PDB entry 8ETW | electron microscopy, 2.64 A resolution | chains Q and T of the 10 polymer chains in the assembly

[Chain Q]
Protein: Chromatin-remodeling ATPase INO80
Organism: Saccharomyces cerevisiae S288C
Notes: EC 3.6.4.-
UniProtKB: P53115 (INO80_YEAST); residues 948-1432 here = UniProt positions 948-1432
Chain sequence (485 residues; row label = number of the first residue in the row):
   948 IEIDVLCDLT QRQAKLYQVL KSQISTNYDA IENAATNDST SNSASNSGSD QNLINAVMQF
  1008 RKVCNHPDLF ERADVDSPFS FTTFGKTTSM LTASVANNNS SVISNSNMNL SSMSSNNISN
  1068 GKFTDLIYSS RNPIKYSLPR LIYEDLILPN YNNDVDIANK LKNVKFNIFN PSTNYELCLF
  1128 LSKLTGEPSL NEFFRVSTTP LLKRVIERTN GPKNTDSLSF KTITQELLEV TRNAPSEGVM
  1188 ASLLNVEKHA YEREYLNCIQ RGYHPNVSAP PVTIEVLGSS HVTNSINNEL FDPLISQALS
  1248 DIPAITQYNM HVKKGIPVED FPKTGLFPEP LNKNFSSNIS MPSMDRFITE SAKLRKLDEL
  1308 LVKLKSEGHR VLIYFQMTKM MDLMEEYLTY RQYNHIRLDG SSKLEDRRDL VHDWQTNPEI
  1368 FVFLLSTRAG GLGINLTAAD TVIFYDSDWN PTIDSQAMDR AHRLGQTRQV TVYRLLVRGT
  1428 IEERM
Disordered / not traced: 986-998, 1037-1068, 1346-1355, 1375-1381, 1409-1413

[Chain T]
Protein: RuvB-like protein 1
Organism: Saccharomyces cerevisiae S288C
Notes: EC 3.6.4.12
UniProtKB: Q03940 (RUVB1_YEAST); numbering as in UniProt (aligned over 21-463)
Chain sequence (443 residues; each row starts with the number of its first residue):
    21 VTRTAAHTHI KGLGLDESGV AKRVEGGFVG QIEAREACGV IVDLIKAKKM SGRAILLAGG
    81 PSTGKTALAL AISQELGPKV PFCPLVGSEL YSVEVKKTET LMENFRRAIG LRIKETKEVY
   141 EGEVTELTPE DAENPLGGYG KTISHVIVGL KSAKGTKTLR LDPTIYESIQ REKVSIGDVI
   201 YIEANTGAVK RVGRSDAYAT EFDLETEEYV PLPKGEVHKK KEIVQDVTLH DLDVANARPQ
   261 GGQDVISMMG QLLKPKKTEI TEKLRQEVNK VVAKYIDQGV AELIPGVLFI DEVNMLDIEI
   321 FTYLNKALES NIAPVVVLAS NRGMTTVRGT EDVISPHGVP PDLIDRLLIV RTLPYDKDEI
   381 RTIIERRATV ERLQVESSAL DLLATMGTET SLRYALQLLA PCGILAQTSN RKEIVVNDVN
   441 EAKLLFLDAK RSTKILETSA NYL
Disordered / not traced: 153-160
Ligand contacts: ADP (adenosine-5'-diphosphate): Ala26, His27, His29, Ile30, Gly47, Phe48, Val49, Gln51, Gly80, Pro81, Ser82, Thr83, Gly84, Lys85, Thr86, Ala87, Tyr375, Ile383, Leu412, Arg413, Leu416

[Interface between chain Q and chain T]
Pairs across the interface - 62 pairs, chain Q then chain T:
  Tyr1090(Q) - Ile266(T)
  Tyr1090(Q) - Met268(T)  hydrophobic
  Leu1095(Q) - Lys210(T)
  Leu1095(Q) - Ile266(T)  hydrophobic
  Pro1096(Q) - Lys210(T)  hydrogen bond (backbone-side chain)
  Asn1097(Q) - Lys137(T)
  Asn1097(Q) - Tyr201(T)  hydrogen bond (backbone-side chain)
  Tyr1098(Q) - Lys239(T)
  Tyr1098(Q) - Lys240(T)  hydrogen bond (side chain-backbone)
  Tyr1098(Q) - Lys241(T)
  Asn1100(Q) - Lys137(T)
  Asp1101(Q) - Ile243(T)
  Asp1101(Q) - Gln245(T)
  Asp1103(Q) - Lys137(T)  salt bridge
  Asp1103(Q) - Glu203(T)
  Asp1103(Q) - Thr206(T)
  Ile1104(Q) - Glu135(T)
  Ile1104(Q) - Thr136(T)
  Ile1104(Q) - Ile243(T)  hydrophobic
  Ile1104(Q) - Gln245(T)
  Ala1105(Q) - Gln245(T)
  Lys1107(Q) - Asn205(T)  hydrogen bond (side chain-backbone)
  Lys1107(Q) - Thr206(T)
  Leu1108(Q) - Glu135(T)
  Leu1108(Q) - Gln245(T)
  Lys1109(Q) - Val247(T)
  Lys1109(Q) - Asp251(T)
  Lys1109(Q) - Ala255(T)
  Asn1110(Q) - Arg258(T)  hydrogen bond
  Lys1112(Q) - Glu135(T)  salt bridge
  Lys1112(Q) - Tyr295(T)
  Phe1113(Q) - Leu252(T)  hydrophobic
  Phe1113(Q) - Asn256(T)  hydrogen bond (backbone-side chain)
  Phe1113(Q) - Val291(T)  hydrophobic
  Phe1113(Q) - Val292(T)  hydrophobic
  Asn1114(Q) - Asn256(T)
  Ile1115(Q) - Asn256(T)  hydrogen bond (backbone-side chain)
  Ile1115(Q) - Glu287(T)
  Ile1115(Q) - Val288(T)  hydrophobic
  Thr1120(Q) - Lys294(T)  hydrogen bond (backbone-side chain)
  Asn1121(Q) - Val291(T)
  Leu1124(Q) - Glu287(T)
  Ser1144(Q) - Arg258(T)
  Ser1144(Q) - Gly262(T)
  Thr1145(Q) - Gly262(T)
  Thr1146(Q) - Gly261(T)
  Thr1146(Q) - Gly262(T)  hydrogen bond (backbone-backbone)
  Pro1147(Q) - Gly262(T)
  Pro1147(Q) - Asp264(T)
  Leu1148(Q) - Gln260(T)
  Arg1151(Q) - Gln260(T)
  Gly1225(Q) - Glu228(T)
  Ser1226(Q) - Glu228(T)
  Ser1227(Q) - Arg211(T)
  Ser1227(Q) - Glu228(T)  hydrogen bond (backbone-side chain)
  His1228(Q) - Glu192(T)  salt bridge
  His1228(Q) - Arg211(T)
  His1228(Q) - Ile266(T)
  Glu1236(Q) - Ser267(T)
  Glu1236(Q) - Met268(T)  hydrogen bond (side chain-backbone)
  Glu1236(Q) - Met269(T)  hydrogen bond (side chain-backbone)
  Leu1237(Q) - Met269(T)  hydrophobic
Interface residues without a listed pair, chain Q (39 interface residues in all): Ile1094, Glu1123, Leu1149, Asn1231, Ser1232, Ile1233
Interface residues without a listed pair, chain T (46 interface residues in all): Ile133, Val139, Lys193, Ala208, Pro259, Leu272, Leu273, Lys283, Leu284, Lys290

[Overview]
39 residues of chain Q and 46 residues of chain T are in contact; the contacts include 12 hydrogen bonds and 3
salt bridges. Polar pairs include Asp1103(Q)-Lys137(T), Lys1112(Q)-Glu135(T) and His1228(Q)-Glu192(T). Bound
to chain T: ADP.
Here chain Q is Chromatin-remodeling ATPase INO80 and chain T is RuvB-like protein 1, both from Saccharomyces
cerevisiae S288C. Entry 8ETW (Class3 of INO80-Hexasome complex) was determined by electron microscopy,
deposited together with 8ETS, 8ETT, 8ETU, 8ETV, 8EU9, 8EUE, 8EUF and 8EUJ.
